PDB entry 4NIH | X-ray diffraction, 1.37 A resolution | chains A and B of the 3 polymer chains in the assembly

Chain A:
Molecule: Alpha-ketoglutarate-dependent dioxygenase AlkB
Organism: Escherichia coli
Notes: EC 1.14.11.33
Reference sequence: P05050 (ALKB_ECOLI); numbering as in UniProt (aligned over 12-216)
Chain sequence (205 residues; row label = number of the first residue in the row):
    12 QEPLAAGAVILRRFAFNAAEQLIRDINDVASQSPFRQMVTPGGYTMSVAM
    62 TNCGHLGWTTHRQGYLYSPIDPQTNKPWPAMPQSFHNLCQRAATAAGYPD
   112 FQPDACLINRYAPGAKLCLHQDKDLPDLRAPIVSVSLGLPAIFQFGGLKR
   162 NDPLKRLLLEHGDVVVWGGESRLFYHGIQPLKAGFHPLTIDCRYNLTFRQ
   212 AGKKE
Disordered / not traced: 12-13, 215-216
Construct notes: engineered mutation Cys129 (Ser in P05050), Leu136 (Glu in P05050)
Metal / ion sites: Mn2+: His131, Asp133, His187 (together with 2-oxoglutaric acid)
Residues lining bound ligands: 2-oxoglutaric acid (AKG): Leu118, Asn120, Tyr122, Leu128, His131, Asp133, Ser145, Phe154, Leu170, His187, Ile189, Arg204, Asn206, Thr208

Chain B:
Molecule: 13-nt DNA strand
Sequence (13 nucleotides; each row starts with the number of its first residue):
     1 TAGGTAAXAXCGT
Disordered / not traced: 1
Modified / non-standard residues: 6MA (N6-methyl-deoxy-adenosine-5'-monophosphate) at position 8; 2YR (2'-deoxy-N-(2-sulfanylethyl)cytidine 5'-(dihydrogen phosphate)) at position 10

Interface between chain A and chain B:
Pairs across the interface - 29 pairs, chain A then chain B:
  Thr51(A) - DA7(B)  phosphate contact
  Thr51(A) - DA9(B)  sugar contact
  Pro52(A) - DA6(B)  phosphate contact
  Pro52(A) - DA7(B)  phosphate contact
  Gly53(A) - DA7(B)  hydrogen bond to the phosphate
  Tyr55(A) - DA9(B)  phosphate contact
  Tyr55(A) - 2YR_10(B)  sugar contact
  Met57(A) - 6MA_8(B)  phosphate contact
  Met57(A) - DA9(B)  phosphate contact
  Trp69(A) - 6MA_8(B)  base contact
  Gly75(A) - DA6(B)  phosphate contact
  Tyr76(A) - DA6(B)  hydrogen bond to the phosphate
  Tyr76(A) - DA7(B)  sugar contact
  Tyr76(A) - 6MA_8(B)  hydrogen bond to the phosphate
  Tyr78(A) - 6MA_8(B)  base contact
  Lys127(A) - DA9(B)  salt bridge to the phosphate
  Lys127(A) - 2YR_10(B)  salt bridge to the phosphate
  Leu128(A) - 6MA_8(B)  phosphate contact
  Leu128(A) - DA9(B)  phosphate contact
  Cys129(A) - 6MA_8(B)  sugar contact
  Cys129(A) - DA9(B)  hydrogen bond to the phosphate
  Cys129(A) - 2YR_10(B)  covalent bond
  Leu130(A) - 6MA_8(B)  phosphate contact
  His131(A) - 6MA_8(B)  hydrogen bond to the sugar
  Gln132(A) - 6MA_8(B)  base contact
  Asp133(A) - 6MA_8(B)  base contact
  Lys134(A) - DT5(B)  phosphate contact
  Arg161(A) - DA9(B)  base contact
  Arg210(A) - 6MA_8(B)  base contact
Also at the interface, not in a pair above, chain A (23 interface residues in all): Thr56, Ser58, Met61, Leu118

Summary:
23 residues of chain A and 6 residues of chain B are in contact; the contacts include 1 covalent bond, 5
hydrogen bonds and 2 salt bridges. Polar contacts include His131(A)-6MA_8(B), Gly53(A)-DA7(B) and
Tyr76(A)-DA6(B). Ligands of chain A: 2-oxoglutaric acid.
Chain A is Alpha-ketoglutarate-dependent dioxygenase AlkB (Escherichia coli) and chain B is a 13-nt DNA
strand; the structure, Crystal structure of AlkB E136L mutant protein with cofactors bound to dsDNA containing
m6A/A, was determined by X-ray diffraction together with 4NID, 4NIG and 4NII from the same study.
